1MTY - chains C and H of the 6 polymer chains in the assembly; structure by X-ray diffraction, 1.70 A resolution.

== Chain C ==
Protein: Methane monooxygenase hydroxylase
Source organism: Methylococcus capsulatus str. Bath
Notes: EC 1.14.13.25
Reference sequence: P18798 (MEMB_METCA); residues 6-362 here correspond to UniProt positions 5-361 (UniProt number = residue number - 1)
Sequence (384 residues; numbered 6 to 389; the number before each row is that of its first residue):
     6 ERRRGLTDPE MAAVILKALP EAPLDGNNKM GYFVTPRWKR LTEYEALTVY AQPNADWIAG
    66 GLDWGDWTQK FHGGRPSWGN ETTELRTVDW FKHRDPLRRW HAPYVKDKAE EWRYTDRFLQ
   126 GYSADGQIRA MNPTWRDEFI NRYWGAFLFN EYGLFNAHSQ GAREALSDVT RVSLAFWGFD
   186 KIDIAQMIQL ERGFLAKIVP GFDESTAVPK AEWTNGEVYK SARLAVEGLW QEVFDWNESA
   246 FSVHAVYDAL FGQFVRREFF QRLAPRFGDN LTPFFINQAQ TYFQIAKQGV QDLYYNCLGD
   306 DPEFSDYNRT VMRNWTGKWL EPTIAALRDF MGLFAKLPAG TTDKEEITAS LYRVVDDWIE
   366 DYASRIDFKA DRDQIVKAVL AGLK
Construct notes: conflict Asp-142 (Thr141 in P18798), Glu-143 (Ser142 in P18798), Phe-144 (Ser143 in P18798), Ile-145 (Cys144 in P18798)

== Chain H ==
Protein: Methane monooxygenase hydroxylase
Source organism: Methylococcus capsulatus str. Bath
Notes: EC 1.14.13.25
Reference sequence: P11987 (MEMG_METCA); residues 4-165 here correspond to UniProt positions 3-164 (UniProt number = residue number - 1)
Sequence (162 residues; row label = number of the first residue in the row):
     4 LGIHSNDTRD AWVNKIAHVN TLEKAAEMLK QFRMDHTTPF RNSYELDNDY LWIEAKLEEK
    64 VAVLKARAFN EVDFRHKTAF GEDAKSVLDG TVAKMNAAKD KWEAEKIHIG FRQAYKPPIM
   124 PVNYFLDGER QLGTRLMELR NLNYYDTPLE ELRKQRGVRV VH
Construct notes: conflict Asp-38 (His37 in P11987), Lys-80 (Asn79 in P11987)

== Chain C / chain H interface ==
Pairs across the interface (60):
  Asp-61(C) / His-7(H)  salt bridge
  Asp-61(C) / Arg-12(H)  salt bridge
  Asp-61(C) / Trp-55(H)
  Trp-62(C) / Leu-54(H)
  Trp-62(C) / Trp-55(H)  hydrophobic
  Trp-62(C) / Ala-58(H)
  Leu-67(C) / His-7(H)  hydrogen bond (backbone-side chain)
  Asp-68(C) / His-7(H)  hydrogen bond (backbone-side chain)
  Trp-69(C) / Ile-6(H)  hydrophobic
  Trp-69(C) / His-7(H)
  Gly-70(C) / Leu-54(H)
  Asp-71(C) / Tyr-53(H)
  Asp-71(C) / Leu-54(H)
  His-77(C) / His-111(H)
  His-77(C) / Leu-139(H)
  His-77(C) / Met-140(H)
  His-77(C) / Arg-143(H)  hydrogen bond
  Gly-78(C) / His-111(H)
  Gly-78(C) / Ile-112(H)
  Gly-78(C) / Arg-115(H)
  Gly-78(C) / Leu-139(H)
  Gly-79(C) / Arg-115(H)
  Arg-80(C) / Arg-115(H)
  Arg-80(C) / Glu-132(H)
  Pro-81(C) / Arg-115(H)
  Asn-85(C) / Ala-58(H)
  Asn-85(C) / Glu-61(H)
  Glu-86(C) / Arg-115(H)  salt bridge
  Glu-86(C) / Lys-119(H)
  Glu-86(C) / Pro-120(H)
  Glu-86(C) / Val-125(H)
  Glu-86(C) / Phe-128(H)
  Thr-87(C) / Leu-129(H)
  Thr-88(C) / Val-125(H)
  Glu-89(C) / Pro-124(H)
  Glu-89(C) / Val-125(H)  hydrogen bond (side chain-backbone)
  Arg-91(C) / Ala-58(H)
  Arg-91(C) / Glu-61(H)  salt bridge
  Arg-91(C) / Pro-121(H)
  Val-238(C) / Asn-126(H)
  Phe-239(C) / Asn-126(H)  hydrogen bond (backbone-side chain)
  Phe-239(C) / Leu-129(H)
  Phe-239(C) / Asp-130(H)
  Asp-240(C) / Val-125(H)
  Asp-240(C) / Asn-126(H)  hydrogen bond (backbone-side chain)
  Glu-243(C) / Asn-126(H)  hydrogen bond
  Phe-309(C) / Glu-62(H)
  Phe-309(C) / Val-66(H)  hydrophobic
  Tyr-312(C) / Ala-65(H)
  Tyr-312(C) / Val-66(H)  hydrophobic
  Tyr-312(C) / Ala-69(H)  hydrophobic
  Tyr-312(C) / Phe-77(H)
  Thr-315(C) / Ala-69(H)
  Val-316(C) / Phe-77(H)  hydrophobic
  Arg-318(C) / Glu-74(H)
  Asn-319(C) / Glu-74(H)  hydrogen bond (side chain-backbone)
  Asn-319(C) / Phe-77(H)
  Asn-319(C) / Arg-78(H)  hydrogen bond
  Lys-323(C) / Arg-78(H)
  Lys-323(C) / Asn-126(H)
Interface residues without a listed pair, chain C (31 interface residues in all): Gln-165, Glu-237
Interface residues without a listed pair, chain H (33 interface residues in all): Arg-133, Asn-144

== Summary ==
31 residues of chain C and 33 residues of chain H are in contact, with 9 hydrogen bonds and 4 salt bridges.
Polar pairs include Asp-61(C)/His-7(H), Asp-61(C)/Arg-12(H) and Glu-86(C)/Arg-115(H).
Here chain C is Methane monooxygenase hydroxylase and chain H is Methane monooxygenase hydroxylase, both from
Methylococcus capsulatus str. Bath. Entry 1MTY (Methane monooxygenase hydroxylase from methylococcus
capsulatus (bath)) was determined by X-ray diffraction.
